Entry 4Y8R (X-ray diffraction, 2.70 A resolution); this record covers chains A and B of the 28 polymer chains in the assembly.

[Chain A]
Name: Proteasome subunit alpha type-2
From: Saccharomyces cerevisiae S288c
Notes: EC 3.4.25.1
UniProtKB: P23639 (PSA2_YEAST); residue numbers follow UniProt; this construct covers 1-250
Amino-acid sequence (250 residues; numbered 1 to 250; the number before each row is that of its first residue):
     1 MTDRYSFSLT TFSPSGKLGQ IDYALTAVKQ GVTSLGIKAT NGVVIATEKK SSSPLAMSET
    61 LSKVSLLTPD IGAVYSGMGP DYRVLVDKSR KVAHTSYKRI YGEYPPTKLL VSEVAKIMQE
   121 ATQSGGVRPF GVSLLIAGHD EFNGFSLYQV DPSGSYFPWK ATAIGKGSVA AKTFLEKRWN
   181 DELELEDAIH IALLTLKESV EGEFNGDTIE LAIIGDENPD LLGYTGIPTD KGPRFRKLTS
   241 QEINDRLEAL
Curated features (UniProtKB/Swiss-Prot):
  - cross-link: K108 (Glycyl lysine isopeptide (Lys-Gly) (interchain with G-Cter in ubiquitin))

[Chain B]
Name: Proteasome subunit alpha type-3
From: Saccharomyces cerevisiae S288c
Notes: EC 3.4.25.1
UniProtKB: P23638 (PSA3_YEAST); residues 0-257 here correspond to UniProt positions 1-258 (UniProt number = residue number + 1)
Amino-acid sequence (258 residues; row label = number of the first residue in the row; numbering starts at 0):
     0 MGSRRYDSRT TIFSPEGRLY QVEYALESIS HAGTAIGIMA SDGIVLAAER KVTSTLLEQD
    60 TSTEKLYKLN DKIAVAVAGL TADAEILINT ARIHAQNYLK TYNEDIPVEI LVRRLSDIKQ
   120 GYTQHGGLRP FGVSFIYAGY DDRYGYQLYT SNPSGNYTGW KAISVGANTS AAQTLLQMDY
   180 KDDMKVDDAI ELALKTLSKT TDSSALTYDR LEFATIRKGA NDGEVYQKIF KPQEIKDILV
   240 KTGITKKDED EEADEDMK
Disordered / not traced: 0, 245-257
Curated features (UniProtKB/Swiss-Prot):
  - cross-link (Glycyl lysine isopeptide (Lys-Gly)): K99 (interchain with G-Cter in ubiquitin), K198 (interchain with G-Cter in ubiquitin), K230 (interchain with G-Cter in ubiquitin)

[How chain A and chain B interact]
Residue-residue contacts - 66 pairs, chain A then chain B:
  R4(A) - S2(B)  hydrogen bond (backbone-side chain)
  Y5(A) - S2(B)
  Y5(A) - Y5(B)
  S6(A) - G125(B)
  S6(A) - L127(B)
  F7(A) - S2(B)
  F7(A) - Y5(B)
  F7(A) - D6(B)
  F7(A) - G126(B)
  S8(A) - G126(B)  hydrogen bond (backbone-backbone)
  S8(A) - L127(B)
  S8(A) - R128(B)  hydrogen bond (side chain-backbone)
  T10(A) - R128(B)
  T11(A) - S7(B)
  T11(A) - T9(B)
  T11(A) - Q20(B)
  F12(A) - Q20(B)
  F12(A) - Y23(B)
  F12(A) - A24(B)  hydrophobic
  F12(A) - S27(B)
  F12(A) - L79(B)  hydrophobic
  F12(A) - R128(B)
  F12(A) - P129(B)
  F12(A) - G131(B)
  S13(A) - Y23(B)
  P14(A) - Y23(B)  hydrophobic
  P14(A) - E26(B)
  S15(A) - E26(B)
  S15(A) - H30(B)
  G16(A) - Y23(B)
  G16(A) - E26(B)
  G16(A) - S27(B)  hydrogen bond (backbone-side chain)
  K38(A) - E57(B)  salt bridge
  S112(A) - E84(B)
  K116(A) - I85(B)
  Q119(A) - A81(B)
  Q119(A) - D82(B)  hydrogen bond
  Q119(A) - I85(B)
  Q119(A) - R128(B)
  T122(A) - R128(B)  hydrogen bond (backbone-side chain)
  Q123(A) - Y121(B)
  Q123(A) - L127(B)
  Q123(A) - R128(B)  hydrogen bond (side chain-backbone)
  Q123(A) - P129(B)
  Q123(A) - F130(B)
  G125(A) - L127(B)
  S153(A) - A81(B)
  G154(A) - A81(B)
  S155(A) - A81(B)
  Y156(A) - E84(B)  hydrogen bond
  F157(A) - L56(B)  hydrophobic
  P158(A) - L56(B)
  P158(A) - E57(B)  hydrogen bond (backbone-backbone)
  P158(A) - T60(B)
  P158(A) - S61(B)
  W159(A) - S53(B)
  W159(A) - L55(B)
  W159(A) - L56(B)
  K160(A) - T54(B)  hydrogen bond (side chain-backbone)
  K160(A) - L55(B)  hydrogen bond (backbone-backbone)
  K160(A) - L56(B)
  K160(A) - E57(B)
  A161(A) - L55(B)
  L175(A) - L55(B)  hydrophobic
  E176(A) - T54(B)
  E176(A) - L55(B)
Interface residues without a listed pair, chain A (34 interface residues in all): L18, S124, K172, W179
Interface residues without a listed pair, chain B (32 interface residues in all): T80

[Overview]
34 residues of chain A face 32 of chain B across their interface; the contacts include 11 hydrogen bonds and 1
salt bridge. Polar contacts include K38(A)-E57(B), R4(A)-S2(B) and S8(A)-R128(B).
Here chain A is Proteasome subunit alpha type-2 and chain B is Proteasome subunit alpha type-3, both from
Saccharomyces cerevisiae S288c. Entry 4Y8R (Yeast 20S proteasome beta2-H116D mutant) was determined by X-ray
diffraction (same publication as 4Y69, 4Y6A, 4Y6V, 4Y6Z, 4Y70, 4Y74 and 34 further entries).
